Entry 4CIC (X-ray diffraction, 1.60 A resolution); this record covers chains A and B of the 3 polymer chains in the assembly.

# Chain A (and B)
Name: Transcriptional regulator, badm/RRF2 family
From: Thermincola potens
Notes: chain B of this document is another copy of the same molecule, construct and numbering; everything in this record applies to it too
UniProt: D5X843 (D5X843_THEPJ); numbering as in UniProt (aligned over 2-149)
Amino-acid sequence (153 residues; row label = number of the first residue in the row; numbers below 1 keep their minus sign (Gly-3 is residue -3)):
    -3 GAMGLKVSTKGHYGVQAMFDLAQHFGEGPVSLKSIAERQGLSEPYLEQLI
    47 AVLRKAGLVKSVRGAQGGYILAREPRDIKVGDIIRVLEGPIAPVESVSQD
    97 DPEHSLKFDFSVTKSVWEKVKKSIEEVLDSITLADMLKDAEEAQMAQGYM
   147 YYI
Not modelled in the structure: 86-100 (chain B: 86-100, 149)
Differences from the reference sequence: expression tag (-3 to 1); engineered mutation Ser92 (Cys in D5X843), Ser101 (Cys in D5X843), Ser107 (Cys in D5X843)
Ion coordination: Na+: Arg81, Val82, Glu84
From the paper describing this entry:
  - self-association interface (contacts with another copy of this molecule); pairs are residue here / residue on that copy: Asp105-Gln140 (hydrogen bond), Phe106-Gln140, Ser119-Ser119 (hydrogen bond), Gln35
  - contacts within the chain: Asp16-Arg34 (salt bridge), Ser107-Thr109 (hydrogen bond)
  - specificity-determining residues: Pro40
  - mutagenesis - P40S: increased binding to heterologous promoter
  - mutagenesis - E43A: increased binding to hya sequence
  - mutagenesis - E43A: increased binding to iscTp1
  - mutagenesis - E43A: increased binding to iscTp3 and iscTp4
  - mutagenesis - E43A: increased binding to iscbEc
  - mutagenesis - P40S: increased binding to E. coli hya promoter sequence

# Chain A / chain B interface
Pairs across the interface (59):
  Gly-3(A) with Glu84(B)
  Ala-2(A) with Arg81(B); Glu84(B)
  Met-1(A) with Ile80(B); Arg81(B); Ile120(B), hydrophobic; Glu121(B); Leu124(B), hydrophobic
  Gly0(A) with Glu84(B)
  Val3(A) with Trp113(B), hydrophobic
  Gly7(A) with Trp113(B)
  His8(A) with Thr109(B); Trp113(B), hydrogen bond
  Val11(A) with Thr109(B); Trp113(B), hydrophobic
  Gln12(A) with Thr109(B)
  Phe15(A) with Val108(B), hydrophobic
  Gly77(A) with Met-1(B)
  Ile80(A) with Met-1(B)
  Arg81(A) with Ala-2(B); Met-1(B)
  Glu84(A) with Ala-2(B); Met-1(B); Gly0(B)
  Asp105(A) with Gln140(B)
  Phe106(A) with Ala139(B), hydrophobic; Gln140(B), hydrogen bond (backbone-side chain)
  Val108(A) with Phe15(B), hydrophobic; Met132(B), hydrophobic; Ala136(B), hydrophobic
  Thr109(A) with His8(B); Val11(B); Gln12(B); Met132(B)
  Val112(A) with Leu124(B), hydrophobic; Met132(B), hydrophobic
  Trp113(A) with Val3(B); Gly7(B); His8(B), hydrogen bond; Val11(B), hydrophobic
  Lys115(A) with Asp135(B), salt bridge
  Val116(A) with Ile120(B), hydrophobic; Leu124(B), hydrophobic
  Ser119(A) with Ser119(B), hydrogen bond; Val123(B)
  Ile120(A) with Leu1(B), hydrophobic; Val116(B), hydrophobic; Ile120(B), hydrophobic
  Val123(A) with Ser119(B)
  Leu124(A) with Met-1(B), hydrophobic; Val112(B), hydrophobic; Val116(B), hydrophobic
  Met132(A) with Val108(B), hydrophobic; Thr109(B); Val112(B), hydrophobic
  Asp135(A) with Lys115(B), salt bridge
  Ala136(A) with Val108(B), hydrophobic
  Ala139(A) with Phe106(B), hydrophobic
  Gln140(A) with Phe106(B), hydrogen bond (side chain-backbone)
Also at the interface, not in a pair above, chain A (37 interface residues in all): Leu1, Val76, Lys110, Lys117, Glu121, Ile127
Also at the interface, not in a pair above, chain B (35 interface residues in all): Val76, Gly77, Lys110, Lys117, Ile127

# Summary
37 residues of chain A and 35 residues of chain B are in contact, with 5 hydrogen bonds and 2 salt bridges.
Among the polar pairs are Lys115(A)-Asp135(B), His8(A)-Trp113(B) and Phe106(A)-Gln140(B). Arg81(A), Val82(A)
and Glu84(A) coordinate Na+. The paper reports that P40S of chain A increases binding to heterologous
promoter; the specificity determinant Pro40(A).
Chain A and chain B are both Transcriptional regulator, badm/RRF2 family (Thermincola potens); the structure,
T. potens IscR, was determined by X-ray diffraction.
